PDB entry 1A0U | X-ray diffraction, 2.14 A resolution | chains A and B of the 4 polymer chains in the assembly

== Chain A ==
Protein: Hemoglobin (alpha chain)
From: Homo sapiens
Reference sequence: P69905 (HBA_HUMAN); residue numbers follow UniProt; this construct covers 1-141
Amino-acid sequence (141 residues; numbered 1 to 141; the number before each row is that of its first residue):
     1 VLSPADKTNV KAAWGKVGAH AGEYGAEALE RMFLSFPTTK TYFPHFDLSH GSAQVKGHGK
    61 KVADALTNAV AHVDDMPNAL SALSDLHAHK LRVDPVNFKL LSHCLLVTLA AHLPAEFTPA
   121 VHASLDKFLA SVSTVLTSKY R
Bound ions: heme Fe near H87 (its only coordinating residue here)
Small-molecule neighbours: heme (HEM): M32, T39, Y42, F43, H45, F46, H58, K61, V62, A65, L66, L83, L86, H87, L91, V93, N97, F98, L101, V132, S133, L136
UniProt features mapped onto this chain:
  - site: K61 (Not glycated)
  - natural variant: D6 (A6D: In J-Toronto; this construct carries the variant), A13 (A13D: In J-Paris 1/J-Aljezur), E27 (A27E: In Shenyang; this construct carries the variant), K61 (K61N: In Zambia; deletion: In Clinic), D64 (A64D: In Pontoise; this construct carries the variant), D75 (D75A: In Lille; D75G: In Chapel Hill; D75N: In G-Pest), A111 (A111D: In Petah Tikva)

== Chain B ==
Protein: Hemoglobin (beta chain)
From: Homo sapiens
Notes: engineered mutation(s): V1M
Reference sequence: P68871 (HBB_HUMAN); residue numbers follow UniProt; this construct covers 2-146
Amino-acid sequence (146 residues; row label = number of the first residue in the row):
     1 MHLTPEEKSA VTALWGKVNV DEVGGEALGR LLVVYPWTQR FFESFGDLST PDAVMGNPKV
    61 KAHGKKVLGA FSDGLAHLDN LKGTFATLSE LHCDKLHVDP ENFRLLGNVL VCVLAHHFGK
   121 EFTPPVQAAY QKVVAGVANA LAHKYH
Bound ions: heme Fe near H92 (its only coordinating residue here)
Small-molecule neighbours: heme (HEM): L31, T38, F41, F42, F45, H63, K66, V67, A70, F71, F85, L88, L91, H92, L96, V98, N102, F103, L106, V137, L141
UniProt features mapped onto this chain:
  - natural variant: L3 (H3L: In Graz; this construct carries the variant), E7 (E7A: In G-Makassar; E7K: In Hb C; E7Q: In Machida; E7V: In SKCA), K8 (E8K: In G-Siriraj; this construct carries the variant), V11 (A11V: In Iraq-Halabja; this construct carries the variant), G16 (W16G: In Randwick; this construct carries the variant), V23 (E23V: In D-Granada; this construct carries the variant), G24 (V24G: In Miyashiro; this construct carries the variant), G25 (G25D: In Moscva; G25R: In Riverdale-Bronx; G25V: In Savannah), L32 (L32P: In Yokohama), V33 (L33V: In Muscat; this construct carries the variant), R40 (Q40R: In Tianshui; this construct carries the variant), F42 (F42Y: In Mequon; deletion: In Bruxelles), 11 further natural variant entries in UniProt

== Interface between chain A and chain B ==
Residue-residue contacts (36):
  E30(A) with P124(B)
  R31(A) with F122(B), hydrogen bond (side chain-backbone); T123(B); P124(B); Q127(B), hydrogen bond
  L34(A) with P124(B), hydrophobic; P125(B); A128(B)
  S35(A) with Q127(B); A128(B); Q131(B)
  F36(A) with Q131(B)
  K99(A) with N108(B)
  H103(A) with N108(B); Q127(B); Q131(B), hydrogen bond
  C104(A) with Q127(B)
  V107(A) with V111(B), hydrophobic; A115(B); Q127(B)
  A110(A) with C112(B); A115(B); H116(B)
  A111(A) with A115(B); G119(B)
  P114(A) with H116(B), hydrogen bond (backbone-side chain)
  F117(A) with R30(B), hydrogen bond (backbone-side chain); H116(B)
  T118(A) with R30(B)
  P119(A) with R30(B); V33(B); M55(B), hydrophobic
  H122(A) with R30(B), hydrogen bond; V34(B)
  D126(A) with V34(B); Y35(B)
Also at the interface, not in a pair above, chain A (21 interface residues in all): L106, L113, A120, A123
Also at the interface, not in a pair above, chain B (20 interface residues in all): P51, K120

== Overview ==
The interface between chain A and chain B involves 21 residues on one side and 20 on the other; the contacts
include 6 hydrogen bonds. Polar contacts include R31(A)-F122(B), R31(A)-Q127(B) and H103(A)-Q131(B). Chain A
binds heme. Chain B binds heme.
Here chain A is Hemoglobin (alpha chain) and chain B is Hemoglobin (beta chain), both from Homo sapiens. Entry
1A0U (Hemoglobin (val BETA1 met) mutant) was determined by X-ray diffraction together with 1A00, 1A01 and 1A0Z
from the same study.
